Entry 6EGO (X-ray diffraction, 1.93 A resolution); this record covers chain A.

Chain A:
Protein: Hg(II)(GRAND CoilSerL12AL16C)3-
Amino-acid sequence (36 residues; row label = number of the first residue in the row):
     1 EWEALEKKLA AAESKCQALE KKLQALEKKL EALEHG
Ion coordination: Zn2+: E3, E31, E34, H35; Hg2+ near C16 (its only coordinating residue here)

Overview:
E3, E31, E34 and H35 coordinate Zn2+.
Chain A is Hg(II)(GRAND CoilSerL12AL16C)3-; the structure, Crystal Structure of a de Novo Three-stranded
Coiled Coil Peptide Containing an Ala Residue in the ..., was determined by X-ray diffraction, deposited
together with 6EGL, 6EGM and 6EGN.
